5L66 - chains O and P of the 28 polymer chains in the assembly; structure by X-ray diffraction, 2.80 A resolution.

== Chain O ==
Protein: Proteasome subunit alpha type-2
Organism: Saccharomyces cerevisiae (strain ATCC 204508 / S288c)
Notes: EC 3.4.25.1
UniProt: P23639 (PSA2_YEAST); residue numbers follow UniProt; this construct covers 1-250
Sequence (250 residues; each row starts with the number of its first residue):
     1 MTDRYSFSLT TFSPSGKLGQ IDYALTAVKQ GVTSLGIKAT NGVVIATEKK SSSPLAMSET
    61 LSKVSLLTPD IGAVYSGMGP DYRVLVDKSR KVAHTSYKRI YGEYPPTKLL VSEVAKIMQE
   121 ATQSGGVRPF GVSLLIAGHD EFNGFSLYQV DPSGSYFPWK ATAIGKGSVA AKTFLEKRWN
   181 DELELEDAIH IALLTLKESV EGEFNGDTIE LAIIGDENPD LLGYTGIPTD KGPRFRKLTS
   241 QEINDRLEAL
Curated features (UniProtKB/Swiss-Prot):
  - cross-link: K108 (Glycyl lysine isopeptide (Lys-Gly) (interchain with G-Cter in ubiquitin))

== Chain P ==
Protein: Proteasome subunit alpha type-3
Organism: Saccharomyces cerevisiae (strain ATCC 204508 / S288c)
Notes: EC 3.4.25.1
UniProt: P23638 (PSA3_YEAST); residues 0-257 here correspond to UniProt positions 1-258 (UniProt number = residue number + 1)
Sequence (258 residues; numbered 0 to 257; the number before each row is that of its first residue; numbering starts at 0):
     0 MGSRRYDSRT TIFSPEGRLY QVEYALESIS HAGTAIGIMA SDGIVLAAER KVTSTLLEQD
    60 TSTEKLYKLN DKIAVAVAGL TADAEILINT ARIHAQNYLK TYNEDIPVEI LVRRLSDIKQ
   120 GYTQHGGLRP FGVSFIYAGY DDRYGYQLYT SNPSGNYTGW KAISVGANTS AAQTLLQMDY
   180 KDDMKVDDAI ELALKTLSKT TDSSALTYDR LEFATIRKGA NDGEVYQKIF KPQEIKDILV
   240 KTGITKKDED EEADEDMK
Not modelled in the structure: 0, 245-257
Curated features (UniProtKB/Swiss-Prot):
  - cross-link (Glycyl lysine isopeptide (Lys-Gly)): K99 (interchain with G-Cter in ubiquitin), K198 (interchain with G-Cter in ubiquitin), K230 (interchain with G-Cter in ubiquitin)

== Interface between chain O and chain P ==
Residue-residue contacts - 65 pairs, chain O then chain P:
  R4(O) - S2(P)  hydrogen bond (backbone-side chain)
  Y5(O) - S2(P)
  Y5(O) - Y5(P)
  S6(O) - G125(P)
  S6(O) - L127(P)
  F7(O) - S2(P)
  F7(O) - Y5(P)
  F7(O) - D6(P)
  F7(O) - G126(P)
  S8(O) - G126(P)  hydrogen bond (backbone-backbone)
  S8(O) - L127(P)
  S8(O) - R128(P)  hydrogen bond (side chain-backbone)
  T10(O) - R128(P)
  T11(O) - S7(P)
  T11(O) - T9(P)
  T11(O) - Q20(P)
  F12(O) - Q20(P)
  F12(O) - Y23(P)
  F12(O) - A24(P)  hydrophobic
  F12(O) - R128(P)
  F12(O) - P129(P)
  F12(O) - G131(P)
  S13(O) - Y23(P)
  P14(O) - Y23(P)  hydrophobic
  P14(O) - E26(P)
  S15(O) - E26(P)
  S15(O) - H30(P)
  G16(O) - Y23(P)
  G16(O) - E26(P)
  G16(O) - S27(P)  hydrogen bond (backbone-side chain)
  L18(O) - R128(P)
  K38(O) - E57(P)  salt bridge
  S112(O) - E84(P)
  K116(O) - I85(P)
  Q119(O) - A81(P)
  Q119(O) - D82(P)  hydrogen bond
  Q119(O) - I85(P)
  Q119(O) - R128(P)
  T122(O) - R128(P)  hydrogen bond (backbone-side chain)
  Q123(O) - Y121(P)
  Q123(O) - L127(P)
  Q123(O) - R128(P)  hydrogen bond (side chain-backbone)
  Q123(O) - P129(P)
  Q123(O) - F130(P)
  G125(O) - L127(P)
  S153(O) - A81(P)
  G154(O) - A81(P)
  S155(O) - A81(P)
  Y156(O) - E84(P)  hydrogen bond
  F157(O) - L56(P)  hydrophobic
  P158(O) - L56(P)
  P158(O) - E57(P)  hydrogen bond (backbone-backbone)
  P158(O) - T60(P)
  P158(O) - S61(P)
  W159(O) - S53(P)
  W159(O) - L55(P)
  W159(O) - L56(P)
  K160(O) - T54(P)  hydrogen bond (side chain-backbone)
  K160(O) - L55(P)  hydrogen bond (backbone-backbone)
  K160(O) - L56(P)
  K160(O) - E57(P)
  A161(O) - L55(P)
  L175(O) - L55(P)  hydrophobic
  E176(O) - T54(P)
  E176(O) - L55(P)
Interface residues without a listed pair, chain O (35 interface residues in all): S124, Y148, K172, W179
Interface residues without a listed pair, chain P (32 interface residues in all): L79, T80

== Overview ==
35 residues of chain O and 32 residues of chain P are in contact; the contacts include 11 hydrogen bonds and 1
salt bridge. Among the polar pairs are K38(O)-E57(P), R4(O)-S2(P) and S8(O)-R128(P).
Here chain O is Proteasome subunit alpha type-2 and chain P is Proteasome subunit alpha type-3, both from
Saccharomyces cerevisiae (strain ATCC 204508 / S288c). Entry 5L66 (Yeast 20S proteasome with mouse beta5i
(1-138) and mouse beta6 (97-111; 118-133) in complex with bortezomib) was determined by X-ray diffraction
together with 5L52, 5L54, 5L55, 5L5A, 5L5B, 5L5D and 30 further entries from the same study.
